PDB entry 7RKN | electron microscopy, 3.60 A resolution | chains A and R of the 6 polymer chains in the assembly

Chain A:
Molecule: Guanine nucleotide-binding protein G(i) subunit alpha-1
Source organism: Homo sapiens
UniProtKB: P63096 (GNAI1_HUMAN); residue numbers follow UniProt; this construct covers 2-354
Amino-acid sequence (353 residues; numbered 2 to 354; the number before each row is that of its first residue):
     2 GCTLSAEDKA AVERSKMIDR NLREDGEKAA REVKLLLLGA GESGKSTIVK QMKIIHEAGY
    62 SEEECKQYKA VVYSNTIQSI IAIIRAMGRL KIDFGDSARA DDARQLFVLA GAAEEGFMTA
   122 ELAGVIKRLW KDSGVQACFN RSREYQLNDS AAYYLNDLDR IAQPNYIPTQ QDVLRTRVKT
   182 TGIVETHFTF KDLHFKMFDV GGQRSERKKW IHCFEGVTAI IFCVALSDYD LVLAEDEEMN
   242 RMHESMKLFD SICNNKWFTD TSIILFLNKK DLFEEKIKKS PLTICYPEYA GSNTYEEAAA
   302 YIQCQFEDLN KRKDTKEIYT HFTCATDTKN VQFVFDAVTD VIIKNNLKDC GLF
Disordered / not traced: 2-3, 55-181, 234-240
From the paper describing this entry:
  - conformationally variable residues (loop rearrangement): Thr324 to Thr327

Chain R:
Molecule: G-protein coupled receptor homolog US28
Source organism: Human cytomegalovirus
UniProtKB: P69332 (US28_HCMVA); residues 1-354 here = UniProt positions 1-354
Amino-acid sequence (362 residues; row label = number of the first residue in the row; numbers below 1 keep their minus sign (Asp-7 is residue -7)):
    -7 DYKDDDDAMT PTTTTAELTT EFDYDEDATP CVFTDVLNQS KPVTLFLYGV VFLFGSIGNF
    53 LVIFTITWRR RIQCSGDVYF INLAAADLLF VCTLPLWMQY LLDHNSLASV PCTLLTACFY
   113 VAMFASLCFI TEIALDRYYA IVYMRYRPVK QACLFSIFWW IFAVIIAIPH FMVVTKKDNQ
   173 CMTDYDYLEV SYPIILNVEL MLGAFVIPLS VISYCYYRIS RIVAVSQSRH KGRIVRVLIA
   233 VVLVFIIFWL PYHLTLFVDT LKLLKWISSS CEFERSLKRA LILTESLAFC HCCLNPLLYV
   293 FVGTKFRQEL HCLLAEFRQR LFSRDVSWYH SMSFSRRSSP SRRETSSDTL SDEVCRVSQI
   353 IP
Disordered / not traced: -7 to 14, 309-354
Construct notes: expression tag (-7 to 0)
Disulfide bonds: Cys23-Cys263, Cys104-Cys173

Chain A / chain R interface:
Contacting residue pairs (37):
  Arg24(A) - Tyr135(R)
  Glu28(A) - Val134(R)
  Glu28(A) - Tyr135(R)
  Glu28(A) - Arg210(R)  salt bridge
  Ala30(A) - Met136(R)
  Ala31(A) - Val134(R)
  Ala31(A) - Met136(R)  hydrophobic
  Arg32(A) - Ile133(R)
  Arg32(A) - Val134(R)  hydrogen bond (side chain-backbone)
  Arg32(A) - Ile214(R)
  Lys35(A) - Met136(R)
  Lys192(A) - Gln219(R)
  Asp193(A) - Val217(R)
  Phe336(A) - Gln219(R)
  Ile344(A) - Ser218(R)
  Ile344(A) - Ser220(R)
  Ile344(A) - His222(R)
  Ile344(A) - Lys223(R)
  Asn347(A) - Val215(R)
  Leu348(A) - Ile226(R)  hydrophobic
  Lys349(A) - Lys297(R)
  Asp350(A) - Ala132(R)
  Asp350(A) - Tyr138(R)
  Cys351(A) - Phe72(R)
  Cys351(A) - Arg129(R)  hydrogen bond (backbone-side chain)
  Cys351(A) - Ile133(R)  hydrophobic
  Gly352(A) - Gly295(R)
  Gly352(A) - Lys297(R)  hydrogen bond (backbone-side chain)
  Gly352(A) - Phe298(R)
  Leu353(A) - Ile226(R)  hydrophobic
  Leu353(A) - Val229(R)  hydrophobic
  Leu353(A) - Val294(R)  hydrophobic
  Leu353(A) - Gly295(R)
  Leu353(A) - Thr296(R)  hydrogen bond (backbone-backbone)
  Leu353(A) - Lys297(R)  hydrogen bond (backbone-side chain)
  Phe354(A) - Thr296(R)  hydrogen bond (backbone-side chain)
  Phe354(A) - Lys297(R)
Interface residues without a listed pair, chain A (20 interface residues in all): Gly27, Ile343
Interface residues without a listed pair, chain R (27 interface residues in all): Gln65, Asp128, Arg225

Overview:
20 residues of chain A face 27 of chain R across their interface, with 6 hydrogen bonds and 1 salt bridge.
Polar contacts include Glu28(A)-Arg210(R), Arg32(A)-Val134(R) and Cys351(A)-Arg129(R). From the paper:
conformational variability at Thr324(A).
Here chain A is Guanine nucleotide-binding protein G(i) subunit alpha-1 (Homo sapiens) and chain R is
G-protein coupled receptor homolog US28 (Human cytomegalovirus). Entry 7RKN (Structure of
CX3CL1-US28-Gi-scFv16 in OC-state) was determined by electron microscopy together with 7RKF, 7RKM, 7RKX and
7RKY from the same study.
